5U5M - chains A and D of the 5 polymer chains in the assembly; structure by X-ray diffraction, 1.88 A resolution.

[Chain A]
Molecule: Memab trastuzumab, light chain
Source organism: Homo sapiens
Chain sequence (214 residues; each row starts with the number of its first residue):
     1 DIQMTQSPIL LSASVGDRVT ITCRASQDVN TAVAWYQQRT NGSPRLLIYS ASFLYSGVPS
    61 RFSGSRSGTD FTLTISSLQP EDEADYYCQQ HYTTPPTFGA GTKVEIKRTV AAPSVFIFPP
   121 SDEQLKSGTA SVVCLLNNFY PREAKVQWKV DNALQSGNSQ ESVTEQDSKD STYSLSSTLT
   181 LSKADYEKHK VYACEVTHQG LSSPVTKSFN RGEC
Cystine bridges: Cys23-Cys88, Cys134-Cys194

[Chain D]
Molecule: Azido-PEG4-meditope
Chain sequence (13 residues; numbered 0 to 12; the number before each row is that of its first residue; numbering starts at 0):
     0 XCQFDXSTXR LRC
Modified / non-standard residues: ACE (acetyl group) at position 0; 2GX (beta-phenyl-L-phenylalanine) at position 5; 56C (N~5~-{N-[2-(2-{2-[2-(triaza-1,2-dien-2-ium-1-yl)ethoxy]ethoxy}ethoxy)ethyl]carbamimidoyl}-L-ornithine) at position 8
Cystine bridges: Cys1-Cys12

[How chain A and chain D interact]
Pairs across the interface (21; chain A residue first):
  Ile9(A) - Cys1(D)  hydrophobic
  Gln38(A) - Phe3(D)
  Gln38(A) - 56C_8(D)
  Gln38(A) - Arg9(D)
  Arg39(A) - Arg9(D)
  Thr40(A) - Thr7(D)
  Thr40(A) - Arg9(D)  hydrogen bond
  Asn41(A) - Ser6(D)
  Asn41(A) - Thr7(D)  hydrogen bond (backbone-backbone)
  Asn41(A) - 56C_8(D)
  Gly42(A) - 56C_8(D)
  Ser43(A) - 56C_8(D)
  Glu83(A) - Arg9(D)  salt bridge
  Ala84(A) - Arg9(D)  hydrogen bond (backbone-side chain)
  Asp85(A) - Arg9(D)  salt bridge
  Asp85(A) - Leu10(D)  hydrogen bond (side chain-backbone)
  Tyr87(A) - Leu10(D)
  Lys103(A) - Arg9(D)
  Lys103(A) - Leu10(D)  hydrogen bond (side chain-backbone)
  Lys103(A) - Cys12(D)
  Glu165(A) - Arg9(D)  salt bridge
Interface residues without a listed pair, chain A (17 interface residues in all): Leu10, Ala100, Gly101, Thr102
Interface residues without a listed pair, chain D (10 interface residues in all): ACE_0, Arg11

[Overview]
Chain A and chain D form an interface of 17 and 10 residues respectively, with 5 hydrogen bonds and 3 salt
bridges. Among the polar pairs are Glu83(A)-Arg9(D), Asp85(A)-Arg9(D) and Glu165(A)-Arg9(D).
Chain A is Memab trastuzumab, light chain (Homo sapiens) and chain D is Azido-PEG4-meditope; the structure,
Crystal structure of I83E meditope-enabled trastuzumab with azido-meditope, was determined by X-ray
diffraction.
